Entry 6VYF (electron microscopy, 3.30 A resolution); this record covers chains A and D of the 4 polymer chains in the assembly.

Chain A (and D):
Molecule: Phosphotransferase
Source organism: Plasmodium vivax
Notes: EC 2.7.1.-; chain D of this document is another copy of the same molecule, construct and numbering; everything in this record applies to it too
Reference sequence: A0A1G4HFC9 (A0A1G4HFC9_PLAVI); residues 1-493 here = UniProt positions 1-493
Chain sequence (505 residues; numbered -11 to 493; the number before each row is that of its first residue; numbers below 1 keep their minus sign (Met-11 is residue -11)):
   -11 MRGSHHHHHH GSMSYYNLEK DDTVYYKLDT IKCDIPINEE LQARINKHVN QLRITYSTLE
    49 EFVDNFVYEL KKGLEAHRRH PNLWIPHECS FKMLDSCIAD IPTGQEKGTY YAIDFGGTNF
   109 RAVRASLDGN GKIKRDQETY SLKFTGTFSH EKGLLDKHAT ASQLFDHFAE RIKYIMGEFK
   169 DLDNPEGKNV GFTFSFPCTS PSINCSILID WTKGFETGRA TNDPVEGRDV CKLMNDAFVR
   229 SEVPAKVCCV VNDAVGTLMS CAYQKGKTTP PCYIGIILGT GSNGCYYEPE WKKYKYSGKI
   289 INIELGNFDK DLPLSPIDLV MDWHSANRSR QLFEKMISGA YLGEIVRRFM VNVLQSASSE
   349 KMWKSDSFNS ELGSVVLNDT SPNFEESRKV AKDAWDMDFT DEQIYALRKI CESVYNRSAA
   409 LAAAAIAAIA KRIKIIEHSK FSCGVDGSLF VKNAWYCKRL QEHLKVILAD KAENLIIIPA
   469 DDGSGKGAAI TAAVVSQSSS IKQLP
Not modelled in the structure: -11 to 16, 131-151, 171-175, 200-212, 488-493
Sequence notes: expression tag (-11 to 0)
What the authors report for this chain:
  - self-association interface (contacts with another copy of this molecule); pairs are residue here / residue on that copy: Asn53-Lys60 (hydrogen bond), Tyr56-Tyr56, Ser344-Trp351 (hydrogen bond), Tyr44, Asn70, Leu71, Trp72, Ile73, Pro74, Ile195, Ile197, Pro304, Pro304, Leu307, Val308, Trp311, Val339, Trp351

Chain A / chain D interface:
Pairs across the interface (11; chain A residue first):
  Ser45(A) - Lys281(D)
  Glu49(A) - Glu63(D)
  Asn53(A) - Tyr56(D)
  Asn53(A) - Lys60(D)  hydrogen bond
  Tyr56(A) - Asn53(D)
  Tyr56(A) - Tyr56(D)  hydrophobic
  Tyr56(A) - Lys298(D)
  Lys60(A) - Asn53(D)  hydrogen bond
  Glu63(A) - Glu49(D)
  Lys281(A) - Ser45(D)
  Lys298(A) - Tyr56(D)
Also at the interface, not in a pair above, chain A (10 interface residues in all): Lys59, Arg66
Also at the interface, not in a pair above, chain D (10 interface residues in all): Lys59, Arg66

In short:
Chain A and chain D each contribute 10 residues to their interface; the contacts include 2 hydrogen bonds. Its
one hydrogen-bonded contact is Asn53(A)-Lys60(D). The paper reports a self-association interface involving
Tyr44(A), Asn53(A) and Tyr56(A) among others.
Both chains are Phosphotransferase (Plasmodium vivax). Entry 6VYF (Cryo-EM structure of Plasmodium vivax
hexokinase (Open state)) was determined by electron microscopy, deposited together with 6VYG.
